PDB entry 8TJA | X-ray diffraction, 2.05 A resolution | chains A and B

[Chain A]
Protein: Hemagglutinin HA1 chain
From: Influenza A virus
UniProtKB: A0A4P8J8E1 (A0A4P8J8E1_9INFA); residues 11-329 here correspond to UniProt positions 27-345 (UniProt number = residue number + 16)
Sequence (323 residues; numbered 7 to 329; the number before each row is that of its first residue):
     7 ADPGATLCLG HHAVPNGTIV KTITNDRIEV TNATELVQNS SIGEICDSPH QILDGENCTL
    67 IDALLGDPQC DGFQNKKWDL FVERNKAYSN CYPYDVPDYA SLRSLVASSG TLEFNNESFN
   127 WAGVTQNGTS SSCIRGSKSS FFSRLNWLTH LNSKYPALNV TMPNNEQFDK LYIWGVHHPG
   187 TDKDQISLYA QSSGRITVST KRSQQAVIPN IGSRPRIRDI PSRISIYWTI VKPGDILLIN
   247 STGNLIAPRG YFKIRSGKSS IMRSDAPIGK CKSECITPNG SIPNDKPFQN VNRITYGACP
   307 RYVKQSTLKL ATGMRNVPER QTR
Not modelled in the structure: 7-8, 326-329
Sequence notes: expression tag (7-10)
Cystine bridges: Cys-52/Cys-277, Cys-64/Cys-76, Cys-97/Cys-139, Cys-281/Cys-305
Glycans and other covalent adducts: N-acetylglucosamine (NAG) linked to Asn-38, Asn-63, Asn-133, Asn-165, Asn-246, Asn-285
From the paper describing this entry:
  - binding site for beta-D-galactopyranose: Arg-222
  - binding site for N-acetylglucosamine: Asp-190
  - specificity-determining residues: Ser-159

[Chain B]
Protein: Hemagglutinin HA2 chain
From: Influenza A virus
UniProtKB: A0A3G1NFN9 (A0A3G1NFN9_9INFA); residues 1-174 here correspond to UniProt positions 314-487 (UniProt number = residue number + 313)
Sequence (174 residues; numbered 1 to 174; the number before each row is that of its first residue):
     1 GIFGAIAGFI ENGWEGMVDG WYGFRHQNSE GRGQAADLKS TQAAIDQING KLNRLIGKTN
    61 EKFHQIEKEF SEVEGRIQDL EKYVEDTKID LWSYNAELLV ALENQHTIDL TDSEMNKLFE
   121 KTKKQLRENA EDMGNGCFKI YHKCDNACIG SIRNGTYDHN VYRDEALNNR FQIK
Not modelled in the structure: 173-174
Cystine bridges: Cys-144/Cys-148

[Chain A / chain B interface]
Residue-residue contacts - 135 pairs, chain A then chain B:
  Gly-10(A) / Ile-140(B)
  Gly-10(A) / His-142(B)
  Ala-11(A) / Gln-27(B)
  Ala-11(A) / Asn-28(B)
  Ala-11(A) / Phe-138(B)
  Ala-11(A) / Lys-139(B)
  Ala-11(A) / Ile-140(B)  hydrogen bond (backbone-backbone)
  Thr-12(A) / Arg-25(B)
  Thr-12(A) / His-26(B)
  Thr-12(A) / Gln-27(B)  hydrogen bond (backbone-backbone)
  Thr-12(A) / Phe-138(B)
  Leu-13(A) / Phe-24(B)  hydrophobic
  Leu-13(A) / Arg-25(B)
  Leu-13(A) / His-26(B)
  Leu-13(A) / Thr-122(B)
  Leu-13(A) / Cys-137(B)
  Leu-13(A) / Phe-138(B)  hydrogen bond (backbone-backbone)
  Leu-13(A) / Ile-140(B)  hydrophobic
  Leu-13(A) / Ile-152(B)  hydrophobic
  Cys-14(A) / Trp-14(B)
  Cys-14(A) / Gly-23(B)
  Cys-14(A) / Phe-24(B)
  Cys-14(A) / Arg-25(B)  hydrogen bond (backbone-backbone)
  Cys-14(A) / Gly-136(B)
  Cys-14(A) / Cys-137(B)  disulfide
  Leu-15(A) / Ile-10(B)
  Leu-15(A) / Trp-14(B)
  Leu-15(A) / Gly-23(B)
  Leu-15(A) / Phe-24(B)  hydrophobic
  Leu-15(A) / Leu-118(B)  hydrophobic
  Leu-15(A) / Gly-136(B)  hydrogen bond (backbone-backbone)
  Leu-15(A) / Phe-138(B)  hydrophobic
  Gly-16(A) / Trp-14(B)
  Gly-16(A) / Tyr-22(B)
  Gly-16(A) / Gly-23(B)  hydrogen bond (backbone-backbone)
  Gly-16(A) / Met-115(B)
  His-17(A) / Ile-6(B)
  His-17(A) / Ile-10(B)
  His-17(A) / Asn-12(B)
  His-17(A) / Gly-13(B)
  His-17(A) / Trp-14(B)  hydrogen bond (backbone-backbone)
  His-17(A) / Met-17(B)
  His-17(A) / Trp-21(B)
  His-17(A) / Tyr-22(B)
  His-17(A) / Met-115(B)
  His-18(A) / Gly-13(B)
  His-18(A) / Trp-14(B)
  His-18(A) / Met-17(B)
  His-18(A) / Gly-20(B)
  His-18(A) / Trp-21(B)  hydrogen bond (backbone-backbone)
  Ala-19(A) / Gly-13(B)
  Ala-19(A) / Trp-14(B)  hydrogen bond (backbone-backbone)
  Ala-19(A) / Glu-15(B)
  Pro-21(A) / Glu-15(B)
  Val-26(A) / Asn-104(B)
  Lys-27(A) / Glu-97(B)
  Lys-27(A) / Asn-104(B)  hydrogen bond (backbone-side chain)
  Thr-28(A) / Ala-101(B)
  Thr-28(A) / Gln-105(B)  hydrogen bond
  Thr-28(A) / Ile-108(B)
  Ile-29(A) / Ala-101(B)
  Ile-29(A) / Leu-102(B)  hydrophobic
  Ile-29(A) / Gln-105(B)  hydrogen bond (backbone-side chain)
  Thr-30(A) / Gln-105(B)  hydrogen bond
  Ile-34(A) / Ile-108(B)  hydrophobic
  Thr-40(A) / Leu-52(B)
  Leu-42(A) / Val-100(B)  hydrophobic
  Arg-109(A) / Glu-67(B)  salt bridge
  Ser-110(A) / His-64(B)  hydrogen bond
  Ser-114(A) / His-64(B)
  Lys-264(A) / Phe-63(B)
  Ser-265(A) / His-64(B)
  Ser-266(A) / His-64(B)  hydrogen bond
  Arg-269(A) / Glu-67(B)  salt bridge
  Asn-290(A) / Thr-59(B)
  Asp-291(A) / Ile-56(B)
  Asp-291(A) / Gly-57(B)  hydrogen bond (backbone-backbone)
  Lys-292(A) / Thr-59(B)
  Pro-293(A) / Leu-55(B)
  Phe-294(A) / Ala-96(B)  hydrophobic
  Arg-299(A) / Lys-68(B)  hydrogen bond (backbone-side chain)
  Arg-299(A) / Glu-85(B)
  Arg-299(A) / Ile-89(B)
  Ile-300(A) / Lys-68(B)
  Ile-300(A) / Glu-69(B)
  Thr-301(A) / Gln-65(B)  hydrogen bond (backbone-side chain)
  Tyr-302(A) / Lys-62(B)
  Tyr-302(A) / Phe-63(B)
  Gly-303(A) / Asn-60(B)
  Gly-303(A) / Glu-61(B)
  Gly-303(A) / Lys-62(B)  hydrogen bond (backbone-backbone)
  Ala-304(A) / Thr-59(B)
  Ala-304(A) / Asn-60(B)
  Ala-304(A) / Glu-61(B)
  Cys-305(A) / Thr-59(B)
  Cys-305(A) / Asn-60(B)  hydrogen bond (backbone-backbone)
  Pro-306(A) / Thr-59(B)
  Arg-307(A) / Trp-92(B)
  Tyr-308(A) / Ile-89(B)  hydrophobic
  Val-309(A) / Trp-92(B)
  Val-309(A) / Ser-93(B)
  Lys-310(A) / Ile-89(B)
  Lys-310(A) / Asp-90(B)  salt bridge
  Lys-310(A) / Ser-93(B)  hydrogen bond (backbone-side chain)
  Gln-311(A) / Ser-93(B)  hydrogen bond (side chain-backbone)
  Gln-311(A) / Glu-97(B)  hydrogen bond
  Leu-314(A) / Ala-96(B)  hydrophobic
  Leu-314(A) / Glu-97(B)
  Lys-315(A) / Val-100(B)
  Lys-315(A) / Asn-104(B)  hydrogen bond (backbone-side chain)
  Leu-316(A) / Leu-52(B)  hydrophobic
  Leu-316(A) / Leu-55(B)  hydrophobic
  Leu-316(A) / Glu-103(B)
  Leu-316(A) / Asn-104(B)
  Ala-317(A) / Asn-104(B)  hydrogen bond (backbone-side chain)
  Ala-317(A) / Thr-107(B)
  Thr-318(A) / Trp-21(B)
  Thr-318(A) / Ile-48(B)
  Thr-318(A) / Leu-52(B)
  Gly-319(A) / Trp-21(B)
  Gly-319(A) / Ile-48(B)
  Gly-319(A) / Thr-107(B)
  Met-320(A) / Ile-6(B)  hydrophobic
  Met-320(A) / Trp-21(B)
  Met-320(A) / Tyr-22(B)
  Met-320(A) / Thr-111(B)
  Arg-321(A) / Ala-7(B)
  Val-323(A) / Ala-7(B)  hydrophobic
  Val-323(A) / Glu-11(B)
  Val-323(A) / Asn-12(B)
  Val-323(A) / Gly-13(B)  hydrogen bond (backbone-backbone)
  Pro-324(A) / Asn-12(B)
  Pro-324(A) / Glu-15(B)
  Glu-325(A) / Asn-12(B)
  Glu-325(A) / Glu-15(B)
Also at the interface, not in a pair above, chain A (58 interface residues in all): Val-20, Val-36, Ile-267
Also at the interface, not in a pair above, chain B (65 interface residues in all): Lys-88, Leu-99, Phe-119, Lys-143, Cys-144, Ile-149
Inter-chain disulfides: Cys-14(A)/Cys-137(B)

[Summary]
58 residues of chain A and 65 residues of chain B are in contact, with 1 disulfide bond, 26 hydrogen bonds and
3 salt bridges. Polar pairs include Arg-109(A)/Glu-67(B), Arg-269(A)/Glu-67(B) and Lys-310(A)/Asp-90(B). From
the paper: a binding site for beta-D-galactopyranose at Arg-222(A); a binding site for N-acetylglucosamine at
Asp-190(A).
Chain A is Hemagglutinin HA1 chain and chain B is Hemagglutinin HA2 chain, both from Influenza A virus; the
structure, CRYSTAL STRUCTURE OF THE A/Ecuador/1374/2016(H3N2) INFLUENZA VIRUS HEMAGGLUTININ WITH HUMAN
RECEPTOR ANALOG 6'-SLNLN, was determined by X-ray diffraction together with 8TJ4, 8TJ6, 8TJ7, 8TJ8, 8TJ9 and
8TJB from the same study.
